PDB entry 6CRU | electron microscopy, 3.32 A resolution | chains A and C of the 3 polymer chains in the assembly

== Chain A ==
Molecule: viral protein 1
From: Enterovirus D68
Reference sequence: A0A097BW12 (A0A097BW12_9ENTO); residues 1-297 here correspond to UniProt positions 565-861 (UniProt number = residue number + 564)
Chain sequence (297 residues; each row starts with the number of its first residue):
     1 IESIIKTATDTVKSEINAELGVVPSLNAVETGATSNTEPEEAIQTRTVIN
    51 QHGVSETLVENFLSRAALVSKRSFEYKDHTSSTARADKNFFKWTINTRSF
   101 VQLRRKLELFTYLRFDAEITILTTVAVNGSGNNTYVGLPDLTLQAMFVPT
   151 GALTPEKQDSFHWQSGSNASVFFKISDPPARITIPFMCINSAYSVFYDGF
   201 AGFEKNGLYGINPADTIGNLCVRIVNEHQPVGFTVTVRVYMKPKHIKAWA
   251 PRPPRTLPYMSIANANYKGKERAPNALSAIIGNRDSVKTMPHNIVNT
Not modelled in the structure: 1-52, 78-86, 129-136, 269-297

== Chain C ==
Molecule: viral protein 2
From: enterovirus D68
Reference sequence: A0A1I9KXX3 (A0A1I9KXX3_9ENTO); residues 1-248 here correspond to UniProt positions 70-317 (UniProt number = residue number + 69)
Chain sequence (248 residues; each row starts with the number of its first residue):
     1 SPSAEACGYSDRVLQLKLGNSAIVTQEAANYCCAYGEWPNYLPDHEAVAI
    51 DKPTQPETATDRFYTLKSVKWETGSTGWWWKLPDALNNIGMFGQNVQHHY
   101 LYRSGFLIHVQCNATKFHQGALLVVAIPEHQRGAHNTNTSPGFDDIMKGE
   151 EGGTFNHPYVLDDGTSLACATIFPHQWINLRTNNSATIVLPWMNAAPMDF
   201 PLRHNQWTLAIIPVVPLGTRTTSSMVPITVSIAPMCCEFNGLRHAITQ
Not modelled in the structure: 1-14, 28-29, 44-52, 244-248

== How chain A and chain C interact ==
Residue-residue contacts - 87 pairs, chain A then chain C:
  Thr111(A) - Glu129(C)
  Tyr112(A) - Glu129(C)  hydrogen bond
  Tyr112(A) - Met193(C)  hydrogen bond (side chain-backbone)
  Tyr112(A) - Asn194(C)  hydrogen bond
  Tyr112(A) - Ala195(C)
  Asn190(A) - Ala195(C)
  Asn190(A) - Ala196(C)
  Ser191(A) - Ala195(C)  hydrogen bond (backbone-backbone)
  Ala192(A) - Ala195(C)
  Phe196(A) - Glu129(C)
  Phe196(A) - Gln131(C)
  Tyr197(A) - Glu129(C)
  Tyr197(A) - Gln131(C)
  Tyr197(A) - His204(C)
  Asp198(A) - Lys81(C)  salt bridge
  Asp198(A) - Glu129(C)  hydrogen bond (backbone-side chain)
  Asp198(A) - His130(C)  hydrogen bond (side chain-backbone)
  Asp198(A) - Ile146(C)
  Asp198(A) - His204(C)
  Asp198(A) - Asn205(C)  hydrogen bond (backbone-backbone)
  Asp198(A) - Thr208(C)  hydrogen bond
  Gly199(A) - Arg203(C)
  Phe200(A) - Gly142(C)
  Phe200(A) - Phe143(C)  hydrophobic
  Phe200(A) - Met147(C)  hydrophobic
  Phe200(A) - Arg203(C)  hydrogen bond (backbone-backbone)
  Gly202(A) - Arg203(C)  hydrogen bond (backbone-side chain)
  Phe203(A) - Tyr100(C)
  Phe203(A) - Phe200(C)  hydrophobic
  Phe203(A) - Arg203(C)  hydrogen bond (backbone-side chain)
  Lys205(A) - Phe143(C)
  Tyr209(A) - His130(C)  hydrogen bond (side chain-backbone)
  Tyr209(A) - Gln131(C)
  Tyr209(A) - Arg132(C)  hydrogen bond (side chain-backbone)
  Tyr209(A) - Pro141(C)
  Tyr209(A) - Ile146(C)
  Gly210(A) - Gln131(C)
  Ala250(A) - Tyr35(C)
  Ala250(A) - Met193(C)  hydrophobic
  Pro251(A) - Tyr35(C)
  Pro251(A) - Ile172(C)  hydrophobic
  Pro251(A) - Phe173(C)
  Arg252(A) - Ile127(C)
  Arg252(A) - Pro128(C)  hydrogen bond (side chain-backbone)
  Arg252(A) - Glu129(C)  hydrogen bond (side chain-backbone)
  Arg252(A) - Asp163(C)  salt bridge
  Arg252(A) - Ile172(C)
  Arg252(A) - Phe173(C)
  Pro253(A) - Thr165(C)
  Pro253(A) - Ser166(C)
  Pro253(A) - Cys169(C)
  Pro253(A) - Ala170(C)  hydrophobic
  Pro253(A) - Ile172(C)
  Pro253(A) - Phe173(C)
  Pro254(A) - Thr165(C)
  Arg255(A) - Asp163(C)  hydrogen bond (side chain-backbone)
  Arg255(A) - Gly164(C)
  Arg255(A) - Thr165(C)
  Thr256(A) - Gly164(C)  hydrogen bond (backbone-backbone)
  Thr256(A) - Thr165(C)  hydrogen bond (side chain-backbone)
  Thr256(A) - Ser166(C)
  Leu257(A) - Val160(C)  hydrophobic
  Leu257(A) - Gly164(C)  hydrogen bond (backbone-backbone)
  Met260(A) - Asn136(C)
  Met260(A) - Thr137(C)
  Ala263(A) - Gln131(C)
  Asn264(A) - Gln131(C)
  Asn264(A) - Asn138(C)  hydrogen bond (side chain-backbone)
  Asn264(A) - Thr139(C)
  Asn264(A) - Ser140(C)  hydrogen bond
  Ala265(A) - Gly133(C)
  Ala265(A) - Asp163(C)
  Asn266(A) - Gly133(C)
  Asn266(A) - Ala134(C)  hydrogen bond (side chain-backbone)
  Asn266(A) - Thr137(C)  hydrogen bond (side chain-backbone)
  Asn266(A) - Asn138(C)  hydrogen bond (side chain-backbone)
  Asn266(A) - Thr139(C)  hydrogen bond (side chain-backbone)
  Tyr267(A) - Gly133(C)
  Tyr267(A) - Ala134(C)  hydrogen bond (backbone-backbone)
  Tyr267(A) - His135(C)
  Tyr267(A) - Asn136(C)  hydrogen bond (backbone-backbone)
  Tyr267(A) - His157(C)  hydrogen bond
  Tyr267(A) - Val160(C)  hydrophobic
  Tyr267(A) - Asp162(C)  hydrogen bond
  Tyr267(A) - Gly164(C)
  Lys268(A) - His135(C)
  Lys268(A) - Asn136(C)  hydrogen bond
Interface residues without a listed pair, chain A (33 interface residues in all): Arg98, Val195, Glu204
Interface residues without a listed pair, chain C (45 interface residues in all): Leu161, Asp199, Trp207

== Summary ==
33 residues of chain A face 45 of chain C across their interface, with 30 hydrogen bonds and 2 salt bridges.
Among the polar pairs are Asp198(A)-Lys81(C), Arg252(A)-Asp163(C) and Tyr112(A)-Glu129(C).
Chain A is viral protein 1 (Enterovirus D68) and chain C is viral protein 2 (enterovirus D68); the structure,
CryoEM structure of human enterovirus D68 emptied particle (pH 7.2 and 4 degrees Celsius), was determined by
electron microscopy (same publication as 6CRP, 6CRR, 6CRS, 6CS3, 6CS4, 6CS5 and 5 further entries).
